4BE0 - chains A and C of the 4 polymer chains in the assembly; structure by X-ray diffraction, 2.68 A resolution.

[Chain A]
Name: Pfv integrase
Source organism: Human spumaretrovirus
Notes: EC 2.7.7.-
Reference sequence: P14350 (POL_FOAMV); residues 1-392 here correspond to UniProt positions 752-1143 (UniProt number = residue number + 751)
Sequence (395 residues; each row starts with the number of its first residue; numbers below 1 keep their minus sign (Gly-2 is residue -2)):
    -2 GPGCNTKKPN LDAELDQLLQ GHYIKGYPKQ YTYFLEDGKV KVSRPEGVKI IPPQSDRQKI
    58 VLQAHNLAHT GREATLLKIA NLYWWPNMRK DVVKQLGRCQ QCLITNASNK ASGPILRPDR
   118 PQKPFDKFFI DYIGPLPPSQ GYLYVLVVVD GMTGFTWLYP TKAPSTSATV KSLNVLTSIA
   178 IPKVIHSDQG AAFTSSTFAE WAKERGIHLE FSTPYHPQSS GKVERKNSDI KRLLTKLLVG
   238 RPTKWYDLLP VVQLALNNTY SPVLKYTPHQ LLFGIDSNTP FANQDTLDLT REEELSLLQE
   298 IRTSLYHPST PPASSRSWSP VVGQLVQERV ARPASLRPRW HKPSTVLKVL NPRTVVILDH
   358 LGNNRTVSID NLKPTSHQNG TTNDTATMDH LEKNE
Unresolved in the structure: -2 to 7, 376-392
Sequence notes: expression tag (-2 to 0); variant Ser217 (Gly968 in P14350), Gly218 (Ser969 in P14350)
UniProt features mapped onto this chain:
  - binding site (Mg(2+)): Asp123, Asp185
Bound ions: Zn2+: His62, His66, Cys96, Cys99; Mg2+ site 1: Asp128, Asp185 (together with XZ-115); Mg2+ site 2: Asp128, Glu221 (together with XZ-115)
Small-molecule neighbours: XZ-115 (BF3; 2-(3-chloro-2-fluorobenzyl)-4,5-dihydroxy-1H-isoindole-1,3(2H)-dione): Asp128, Tyr129, Asp185, Pro214, Gln215, Glu221
What the authors report for this chain:
  - binding site for XZ-115: Pro214, Gln215, Glu221

[Chain C]
Molecule: 19 nucleotide preprocessed pfv donor DNA (non-transferred strand)
Sequence (19 nucleotides; row label = number of the first residue in the row):
     1 ATTGTCATGG AATTTCGCA

[How chain A and chain C interact]
Pairs across the interface - 43 pairs, chain A then chain C:
  Ile112(A) with DG4(C), phosphate contact; DT5(C), base contact
  Leu113(A) with DT3(C), base contact; DG4(C), hydrogen bond to the phosphate
  Arg114(A) with DG4(C), sugar contact; DT5(C), salt bridge to the phosphate
  Pro115(A) with DT3(C), base contact; DG4(C), phosphate contact; DT5(C), phosphate contact
  Lys124(A) with DT3(C), base contact
  His183(A) with DT3(C), salt bridge to the phosphate
  Glu207(A) with DT2(C), phosphate contact; DT3(C), base contact
  Phe208(A) with DT2(C), sugar contact; DT3(C), phosphate contact
  Ser209(A) with DT3(C), phosphate contact
  Thr210(A) with DT2(C), phosphate contact; DT3(C), hydrogen bond to the phosphate
  His213(A) with DG4(C), phosphate contact
  Gln215(A) with DG4(C), sugar contact
  Ser216(A) with DT3(C), hydrogen bond to the phosphate
  Gly218(A) with DG4(C), hydrogen bond to the base; DT5(C), sugar contact
  Lys219(A) with DT5(C), sugar contact; DC6(C), salt bridge to the phosphate
  Arg222(A) with DG4(C), base contact; DT5(C), hydrogen bond to the base; DC6(C), hydrogen bond to the base; DA7(C), hydrogen bond to the sugar
  Asp226(A) with DA7(C), sugar contact
  Arg229(A) with DA7(C), hydrogen bond to the phosphate; DT8(C), salt bridge to the phosphate
  Ser258(A) with DA7(C), hydrogen bond to the phosphate
  Pro259(A) with DA7(C), phosphate contact; DT8(C), base contact
  Lys345(A) with DA1(C), base contact
  Leu347(A) with DA1(C), base contact; DT2(C), base contact
  Asn348(A) with DT2(C), hydrogen bond to the base; DT3(C), hydrogen bond to the sugar
  Arg350(A) with DG4(C), salt bridge to the phosphate
  Thr351(A) with DT3(C), hydrogen bond to the sugar
  Thr363(A) with DA1(C), base contact
Other interface residues (no listed pair), chain A (31 interface residues in all): Arg117, His205, Glu221, Val260, Val353

[Summary]
31 residues of chain A face 8 of chain C across their interface; the contacts include 12 hydrogen bonds and 5
salt bridges. Polar contacts include Gly218(A)-DG4(C), Arg222(A)-DT5(C) and Arg222(A)-DC6(C). Ligands of chain
A: XZ-115. The paper reports a binding site for XZ-115 at Pro214(A), Gln215(A) and Glu221(A).
Here chain A is Pfv integrase (Human spumaretrovirus) and chain C is 19 nucleotide preprocessed pfv donor DNA
(non-transferred strand). Entry 4BE0 (PFV intasome with inhibitor XZ-115) was determined by X-ray diffraction
together with 4BDY, 4BDZ, 4BE1 and 4BE2 from the same study.
